8SRL - chains A and D; structure by X-ray diffraction, 2.01 A resolution.

== Chain A (and D) ==
Protein: Carotenoid oxygenase
From: Neurospora crassa
Notes: chain D of this document is another copy of the same molecule, construct and numbering; everything in this record applies to it too
Reference sequence: A0A0B0DIC8 (A0A0B0DIC8_NEUCS); residue numbers follow UniProt; this construct covers 1-526
Sequence (526 residues; each row starts with the number of its first residue):
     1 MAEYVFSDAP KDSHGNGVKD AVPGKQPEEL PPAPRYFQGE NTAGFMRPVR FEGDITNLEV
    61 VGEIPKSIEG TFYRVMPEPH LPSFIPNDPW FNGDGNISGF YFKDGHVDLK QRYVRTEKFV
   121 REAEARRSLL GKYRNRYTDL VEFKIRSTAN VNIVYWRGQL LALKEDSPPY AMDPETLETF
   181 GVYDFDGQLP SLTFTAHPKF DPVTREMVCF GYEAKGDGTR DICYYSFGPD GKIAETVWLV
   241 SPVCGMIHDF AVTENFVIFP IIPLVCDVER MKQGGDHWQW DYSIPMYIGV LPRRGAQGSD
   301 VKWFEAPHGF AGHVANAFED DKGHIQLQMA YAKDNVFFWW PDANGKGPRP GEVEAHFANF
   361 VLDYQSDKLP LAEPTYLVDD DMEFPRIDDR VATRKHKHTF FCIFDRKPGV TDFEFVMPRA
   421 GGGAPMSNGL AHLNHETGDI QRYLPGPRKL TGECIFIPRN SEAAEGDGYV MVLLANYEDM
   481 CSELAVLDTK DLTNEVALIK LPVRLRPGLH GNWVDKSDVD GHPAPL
Not modelled in the structure: 1-29
Sequence notes: engineered mutation Val151 (Thr in A0A0B0DIC8)
Metal / ion sites: Fe2+: His197, His248, His313, His510
Small-molecule neighbours:
  - benzoic acid (BEZ): Arg115, Phe119, Val120, Ala123, Glu124
  - piceatannol (PIT): Phe91, Tyr133, Asn150, Val151, Lys164, Glu165, His248, Phe310, Gly312, His313, Phe337, Glu383, Phe384, Pro425, Leu509
Reported in the primary citation:
  - binding site for piceatannol: Val151
  - Fe2+ coordination: His197

== How chain A and chain D interact ==
Pairs across the interface (62; chain A residue first):
  Arg35(A) with Glu59(D); Val60(D), hydrogen bond (backbone-backbone); Gly105(D), hydrogen bond (side chain-backbone); His106(D), hydrogen bond
  Tyr36(A) with Glu59(D); Val60(D)
  Phe37(A) with Glu59(D), hydrogen bond (backbone-side chain)
  Arg47(A) with Glu59(D), salt bridge; Lys500(D), hydrogen bond (side chain-backbone); Leu501(D); Pro502(D)
  Pro48(A) with Pro502(D)
  Val49(A) with Ile55(D); Pro502(D); Val503(D), hydrophobic
  Arg50(A) with Asp54(D); Ile55(D); Thr56(D), hydrogen bond (side chain-backbone); Asn57(D), hydrogen bond (side chain-backbone); Leu58(D); Glu59(D)
  Phe51(A) with Phe51(D), hydrophobic; Glu52(D); Asp54(D); Ile55(D), hydrophobic
  Glu52(A) with Phe51(D); Gly53(D); Asp54(D), hydrogen bond (backbone-backbone)
  Gly53(A) with Glu52(D)
  Asp54(A) with Arg50(D); Phe51(D); Glu52(D), hydrogen bond (backbone-backbone)
  Ile55(A) with Val49(D); Arg50(D); Phe51(D), hydrophobic
  Thr56(A) with Arg50(D), hydrogen bond (backbone-side chain); His80(D), hydrogen bond
  Asn57(A) with Arg50(D), hydrogen bond (backbone-side chain); Leu81(D); Arg126(D), hydrogen bond
  Leu58(A) with Arg50(D)
  Glu59(A) with Arg35(D); Tyr36(D); Phe37(D), hydrogen bond (side chain-backbone); Arg47(D), salt bridge; Arg50(D)
  Val60(A) with Arg35(D), hydrogen bond (backbone-backbone); Tyr36(D)
  His80(A) with Thr56(D), hydrogen bond
  Leu81(A) with Asn57(D)
  Gly105(A) with Arg35(D), hydrogen bond (backbone-side chain)
  His106(A) with Arg35(D), hydrogen bond; Arg126(D)
  Asp108(A) with Arg126(D), salt bridge
  Arg126(A) with Asn57(D), hydrogen bond; His106(D); Asp108(D), salt bridge
  Lys500(A) with Arg47(D), hydrogen bond (backbone-side chain)
  Leu501(A) with Arg47(D)
  Pro502(A) with Arg47(D); Val49(D)
  Val503(A) with Val503(D), hydrophobic
Other interface residues (no listed pair), chain A (29 interface residues in all): Val61, Cys481
Other interface residues (no listed pair), chain D (29 interface residues in all): Pro48, Val61, Cys481

== In short ==
The chain A/chain D interface involves 29 residues from each chain; the contacts include 20 hydrogen bonds and
4 salt bridges. Polar contacts include Arg47(A)-Glu59(D), Asp108(A)-Arg126(D) and Arg35(A)-Gly105(D). Chain A
binds piceatannol and benzoic acid. The paper reports a binding site for piceatannol at Val151(A); Fe2+
coordination by His197(A).
Both chains are Carotenoid oxygenase (Neurospora crassa). Entry 8SRL (Crystal structure of T151V CAO1 in
complex with piceatannol) was determined by X-ray diffraction, deposited together with 8FU2, 8FU5 and 7T8P.
